PDB entry 6E49 | X-ray diffraction, 2.90 A resolution | chains B and C of the 6 polymer chains in the assembly

Chain B (and C):
Molecule: Proliferating cell nuclear antigen
From: Saccharomyces cerevisiae (strain ATCC 204508 / S288c)
Notes: chain C of this document is another copy of the same molecule, construct and numbering; everything in this record applies to it too
UniProt: P15873 (PCNA_YEAST); residues 1-258 here = UniProt positions 1-258
Amino-acid sequence (272 residues; numbered -13 to 258; the number before each row is that of its first residue; numbers below 1 keep their minus sign (Met-13 is residue -13)):
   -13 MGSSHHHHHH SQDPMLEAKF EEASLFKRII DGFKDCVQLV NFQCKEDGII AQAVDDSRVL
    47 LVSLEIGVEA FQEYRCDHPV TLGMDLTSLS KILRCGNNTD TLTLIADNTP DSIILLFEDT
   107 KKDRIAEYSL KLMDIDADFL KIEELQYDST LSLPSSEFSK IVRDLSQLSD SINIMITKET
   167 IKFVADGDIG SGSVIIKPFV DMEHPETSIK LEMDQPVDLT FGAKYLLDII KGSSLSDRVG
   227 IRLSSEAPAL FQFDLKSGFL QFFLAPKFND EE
Unresolved in the structure: -13 to 0, 256-258 (chain C: -13 to 0, 255-258)
Differences from the reference sequence: expression tag (-13 to 0)
UniProt features mapped onto this chain:
  - DNA-binding region: Arg61 to Arg80
  - cross-link (Glycyl lysine isopeptide (Lys-Gly)): Lys127 (interchain with G-Cter in SUMO), Lys164 (interchain with G-Cter in SUMO)

Chain B / chain C interface:
Pairs across the interface (33):
  Ser74(B) with Ile175(C)
  Lys77(B) with Gln153(C)
  Arg80(B) with Lys146(C); Asp150(C)
  Cys81(B) with Lys146(C), hydrogen bond (backbone-side chain); Asp150(C)
  Gly82(B) with Lys146(C)
  Lys107(B) with Phe185(C)
  Asp109(B) with Ile182(C); Lys183(C), hydrogen bond (side chain-backbone); Phe185(C)
  Arg110(B) with Glu143(C), salt bridge; Ile181(C); Ile182(C); Phe185(C); Thr193(C), hydrogen bond (side chain-backbone); Ile195(C)
  Ile111(B) with Ser179(C); Val180(C); Ile181(C), hydrogen bond (backbone-backbone)
  Ala112(B) with Ser179(C)
  Glu113(B) with Gly178(C); Ser179(C), hydrogen bond (backbone-backbone)
  Tyr114(B) with Asp150(C); Leu154(C), hydrophobic; Ser177(C); Gly178(C)
  Ser115(B) with Gly176(C); Ser177(C), hydrogen bond (backbone-backbone)
  Leu116(B) with Ile175(C)
  Lys117(B) with Gly173(C), hydrogen bond (side chain-backbone); Asp174(C), hydrogen bond (side chain-backbone); Ile175(C), hydrogen bond (backbone-backbone)
Other interface residues (no listed pair), chain B (17 interface residues in all): Ile78, Asn83
Other interface residues (no listed pair), chain C (20 interface residues in all): Leu151

Summary:
17 residues of chain B face 20 of chain C across their interface; the contacts include 9 hydrogen bonds and 1
salt bridge. Among the polar pairs are Arg110(B)-Glu143(C), Cys81(B)-Lys146(C) and Asp109(B)-Lys183(C).
Chain B and chain C are both Proliferating cell nuclear antigen (Saccharomyces cerevisiae (strain ATCC 204508
/ S288c)); the structure, Pif1 peptide bound to PCNA trimer, was determined by X-ray diffraction.
